Entry 8K59 (electron microscopy, 3.50 A resolution); this record covers chains F and H of the 10 polymer chains in the assembly.

# Chain F
Protein: RNA polymerase sigma factor RpoD
From: Escherichia coli K-12
Reference sequence: P00579 (RPOD_ECOLI); residues 90-612 here = UniProt positions 90-612
Sequence (523 residues; row label = number of the first residue in the row):
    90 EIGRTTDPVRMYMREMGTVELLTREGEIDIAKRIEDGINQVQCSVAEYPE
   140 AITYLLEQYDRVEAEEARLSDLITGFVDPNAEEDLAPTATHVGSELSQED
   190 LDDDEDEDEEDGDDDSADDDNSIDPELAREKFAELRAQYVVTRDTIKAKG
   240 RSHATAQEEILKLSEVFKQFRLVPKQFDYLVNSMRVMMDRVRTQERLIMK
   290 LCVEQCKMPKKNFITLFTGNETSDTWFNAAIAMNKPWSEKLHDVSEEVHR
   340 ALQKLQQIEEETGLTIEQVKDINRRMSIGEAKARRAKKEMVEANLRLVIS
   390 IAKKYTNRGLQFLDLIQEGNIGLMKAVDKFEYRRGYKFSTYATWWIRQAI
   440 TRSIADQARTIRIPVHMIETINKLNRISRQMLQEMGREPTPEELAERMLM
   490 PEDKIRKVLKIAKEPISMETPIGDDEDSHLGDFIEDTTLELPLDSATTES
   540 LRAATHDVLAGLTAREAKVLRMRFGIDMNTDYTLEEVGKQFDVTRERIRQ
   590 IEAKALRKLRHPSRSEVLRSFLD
Not modelled in the structure: 168-212, 237-242

# Chain H
Molecule: 63-nt DNA strand
From: Escherichia coli K-12
Sequence (63 nucleotides; numbered 1 to 63; the number before each row is that of its first residue):
     1 GGGTATTCGCCGTGTACCTCTCCTAGCCTATTCTGGCTGCAAAGATTTCG
    51 CAAAAATCTGCGG

# How chain F and chain H interact
Contacting residue pairs (36):
  Arg93(F) - DG9(H)  salt bridge to the phosphate
  Arg157(F) - DG35(H)  salt bridge to the phosphate
  Tyr394(F) - DT29(H)  hydrogen bond to the base
  Arg397(F) - DG26(H)  hydrogen bond to the base
  Arg397(F) - DC28(H)  hydrogen bond to the base
  Trp433(F) - DA30(H)  hydrogen bond to the base
  Trp434(F) - DA30(H)  base contact
  Thr440(F) - DT29(H)  hydrogen bond to the base
  Asn464(F) - DC27(H)  base contact
  Arg465(F) - DC27(H)  hydrogen bond to the phosphate
  Arg465(F) - DC28(H)  salt bridge to the phosphate
  Arg465(F) - DT29(H)  salt bridge to the phosphate
  Lys502(F) - DT24(H)  base contact
  Glu503(F) - DA25(H)  base contact
  Pro510(F) - DC23(H)  base contact
  Ile511(F) - DT21(H)  base contact
  Gly512(F) - DC20(H)  base contact
  Gly512(F) - DT21(H)  hydrogen bond to the base
  Gly512(F) - DC22(H)  base contact
  Asp513(F) - DC22(H)  base contact
  Asp513(F) - DC23(H)  base contact
  Glu515(F) - DC18(H)  base contact
  Glu515(F) - DT19(H)  base contact
  Glu515(F) - DC20(H)  hydrogen bond to the base
  Arg562(F) - DT48(H)  hydrogen bond to the phosphate
  Arg562(F) - DC49(H)  salt bridge to the phosphate
  Thr572(F) - DT48(H)  phosphate contact
  Leu573(F) - DT48(H)  hydrogen bond to the phosphate
  Leu573(F) - DC49(H)  phosphate contact
  Glu574(F) - DT47(H)  sugar contact
  Glu574(F) - DT48(H)  hydrogen bond to the phosphate
  Arg588(F) - DC49(H)  base contact
  Arg588(F) - DG50(H)  hydrogen bond to the base
  Gln589(F) - DC51(H)  base contact
  Gln589(F) - DA52(H)  base contact
  Glu591(F) - DC49(H)  phosphate contact
Other interface residues (no listed pair), chain F (28 interface residues in all): Gln437, Ile443, Arg448, Asn461, Arg468
Other interface residues (no listed pair), chain H (23 interface residues in all): DC8, DT31

# In short
The interface between chain F and chain H involves 28 residues on one side and 23 on the other; the contacts
include 12 hydrogen bonds and 5 salt bridges. Polar pairs include Tyr394(F)-DT29(H), Arg397(F)-DG26(H) and
Arg397(F)-DC28(H).
Chain F is RNA polymerase sigma factor RpoD and chain H is a 63-nt DNA strand, both from Escherichia coli
K-12; the structure, The cryo-EM map of TIC-TIEA complex, was determined by electron microscopy.
